Entry 5F7Y (X-ray diffraction, 2.44 A resolution); this record covers chains A and C.

[Chain A]
Protein: Adhesin binding fucosylated histo-blood group antigen
Source organism: Helicobacter pylori
UniProtKB: O52269 (O52269_HELPX); residues 25-460 here correspond to UniProt positions 45-480 (UniProt number = residue number + 20)
Chain sequence (466 residues; each row starts with the number of its first residue):
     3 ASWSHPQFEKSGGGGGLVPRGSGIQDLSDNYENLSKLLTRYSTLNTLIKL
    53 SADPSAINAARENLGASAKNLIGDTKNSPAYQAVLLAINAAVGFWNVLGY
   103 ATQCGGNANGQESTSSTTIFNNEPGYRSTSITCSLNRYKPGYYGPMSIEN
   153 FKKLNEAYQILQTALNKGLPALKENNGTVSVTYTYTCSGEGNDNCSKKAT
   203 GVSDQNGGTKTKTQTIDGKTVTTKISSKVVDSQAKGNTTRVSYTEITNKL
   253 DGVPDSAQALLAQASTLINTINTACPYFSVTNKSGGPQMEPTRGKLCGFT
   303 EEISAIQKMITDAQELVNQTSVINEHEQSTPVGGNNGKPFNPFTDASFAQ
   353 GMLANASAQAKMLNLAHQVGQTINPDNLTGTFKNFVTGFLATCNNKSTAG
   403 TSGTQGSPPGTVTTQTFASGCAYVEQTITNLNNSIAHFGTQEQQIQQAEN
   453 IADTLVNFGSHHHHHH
Not modelled in the structure: 3-34, 218-219, 399-407, 463-468
Sequence notes: expression tag (3-24, 461-468); conflict K226 (Thr246 in O52269)
Disulfide bonds: C106-C135, C189-C197, C277-C299, C395-C423
From the paper describing this entry:
  - binding site for N-acetylglucosamine: D233
  - binding site for beta-D-galactopyranose: S244
  - specificity-determining residues: D233, S234 (proposed by the authors, not directly observed)
  - mutagenesis - C189A/C197A: abolished binding to Leb

[Chain C]
Protein: Nanobody Nb-ER19
Source organism: Lama glama
Notes: antibody fragment or engineered binder
Chain sequence (120 residues; numbered 2 to 121; the number before each row is that of its first residue):
     2 QVQLQESGGGLVQPGGSLRLSCAASGSIFSGNVMGWYRQAPGKLREWVAA
    52 ITPQGVPNYADSVKGRFTISRDNAKNMLYLQMSSLKPEDTALYYCNRLPN
   102 YRSWGQGTQVTVSSHHHHHH
Not modelled in the structure: 2, 117-121
Disulfide bonds: C23-C96

[How chain A and chain C interact]
Residue-residue contacts - 40 pairs, chain A then chain C:
  T45(A) with Q40(C); L45(C)
  T48(A) with G43(C); L45(C)
  L52(A) with L45(C), hydrophobic
  L365(A) with P100(C), hydrophobic
  N366(A) with P100(C)
  H369(A) with N33(C), hydrogen bond; R98(C); P100(C)
  Q373(A) with S31(C); G32(C), hydrogen bond (side chain-backbone); N33(C), hydrogen bond
  N376(A) with G32(C)
  D378(A) with S31(C); G32(C)
  N379(A) with S31(C), hydrogen bond
  T431(A) with Q55(C), hydrogen bond
  N434(A) with V34(C); P54(C)
  N435(A) with T53(C)
  I437(A) with L99(C); P100(C)
  A438(A) with V34(C), hydrophobic; N59(C), hydrogen bond (backbone-side chain)
  H439(A) with N59(C)
  G441(A) with W48(C); L99(C)
  T442(A) with W48(C)
  E444(A) with Y38(C); L99(C); P100(C); N101(C), hydrogen bond (side chain-backbone)
  Q445(A) with Y38(C); R46(C), hydrogen bond; N101(C), hydrogen bond
  Q448(A) with R46(C), hydrogen bond; N101(C), hydrogen bond
  Q449(A) with L45(C); R46(C), hydrogen bond (side chain-backbone)
Interface residues without a listed pair, chain A (23 interface residues in all): L49
Interface residues without a listed pair, chain C (20 interface residues in all): K44, A51

[Overview]
23 residues of chain A and 20 residues of chain C are in contact, with 12 hydrogen bonds. Among the polar
pairs are H369(A)-N33(C), Q373(A)-G32(C) and Q373(A)-N33(C). The paper reports a binding site for
N-acetylglucosamine at D233(A); C189A/C197A of chain A abolish binding to Leb.
Chain A is Adhesin binding fucosylated histo-blood group antigen (Helicobacter pylori) and chain C is Nanobody
Nb-ER19 (Lama glama); the structure, Blood group antigen binding adhesin BabA of Helicobacter pylori strain
17875 in complex with blood group ..., was determined by X-ray diffraction, deposited together with 5F7L,
5F7M, 5F7N, 5F7W, 5F8Q, 5F8R and 4 further entries.
